9GB0 - chains M and R of the 25 polymer chains in the assembly; structure by electron microscopy, 3.23 A resolution.

Chain M (and R):
Protein: gp49 - Major capsid protein
Source organism: Clostridioides difficile
Notes: chain R of this document is another copy of the same molecule, construct and numbering; everything in this record applies to it too
UniProtKB: A0A031WA69 (A0A031WA69_CLODI); residues -55 to 289 here correspond to UniProt positions 1-345 (UniProt number = residue number + 56)
Sequence (345 residues; row label = number of the first residue in the row; numbers below 1 keep their minus sign (Met-55 is residue -55)):
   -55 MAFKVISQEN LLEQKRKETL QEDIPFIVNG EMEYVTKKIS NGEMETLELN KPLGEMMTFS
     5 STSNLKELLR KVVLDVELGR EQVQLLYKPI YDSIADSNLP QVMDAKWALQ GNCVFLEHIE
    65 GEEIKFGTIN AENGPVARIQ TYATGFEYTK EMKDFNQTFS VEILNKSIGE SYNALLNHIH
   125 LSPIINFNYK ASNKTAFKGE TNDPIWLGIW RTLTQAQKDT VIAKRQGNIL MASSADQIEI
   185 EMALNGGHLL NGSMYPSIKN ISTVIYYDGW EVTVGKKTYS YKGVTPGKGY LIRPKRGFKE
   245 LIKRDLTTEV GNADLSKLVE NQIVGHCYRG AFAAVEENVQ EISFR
Unresolved in the structure: -55 to 0, 144, 288-289 (chain R: -55 to 12, 144, 288-289)

Chain M / chain R interface:
Residue-residue contacts (28; chain M residue first):
  Leu9(M) - Trp51(R)  hydrophobic
  Leu9(M) - Ala75(R)  hydrophobic
  Glu11(M) - Trp51(R)
  Leu12(M) - Trp51(R)  hydrophobic
  Leu12(M) - Leu53(R)  hydrophobic
  Lys94(M) - Glu253(R)  salt bridge
  Lys94(M) - His270(R)
  Lys94(M) - Tyr272(R)  hydrogen bond (backbone-side chain)
  Glu95(M) - Thr85(R)
  Glu95(M) - Tyr272(R)
  Asp98(M) - Lys247(R)  hydrogen bond (backbone-side chain)
  Asp98(M) - Arg248(R)  salt bridge
  Asp98(M) - Tyr272(R)  hydrogen bond
  Phe99(M) - Pro44(R)
  Phe99(M) - Gln45(R)
  Phe99(M) - Ile83(R)  hydrophobic
  Phe99(M) - Thr85(R)
  Phe99(M) - Lys247(R)
  Phe99(M) - Tyr272(R)  hydrophobic
  Asn256(M) - Ala257(R)
  Asn256(M) - Asp258(R)
  Leu259(M) - Glu253(R)
  Leu259(M) - Val254(R)
  Leu259(M) - Gly255(R)
  Leu259(M) - Val268(R)
  Ser260(M) - Gln266(R)
  Leu262(M) - Ala87(R)  hydrophobic
  Leu262(M) - His270(R)
Other interface residues (no listed pair), chain M (12 interface residues in all): Ala257
Other interface residues (no listed pair), chain R (21 interface residues in all): Leu43, Ala52

Overview:
The interface between chain M and chain R involves 12 residues on one side and 21 on the other, with 3
hydrogen bonds and 2 salt bridges. Polar pairs include Lys94(M)-Glu253(R), Asp98(M)-Arg248(R) and
Lys94(M)-Tyr272(R).
Chain M and chain R are both gp49 - Major capsid protein (Clostridioides difficile); the structure, Extended
phiCD508 portal adjacent capsid, was determined by electron microscopy together with 9G8S, 9GB1, 9GB2, 9GB5
and 9GB7 from the same study.
